5KQX - chains A and B; structure by X-ray diffraction, 2.40 A resolution.

== Chain A (and B) ==
Molecule: Protease E35D-SQV
Organism: Human immunodeficiency virus 1
Notes: chain B of this document is another copy of the same molecule, construct and numbering; everything in this record applies to it too
UniProtKB: C8BD48 (C8BD48_9HIV1); numbering as in UniProt (aligned over 1-99)
Sequence (99 residues; row label = number of the first residue in the row):
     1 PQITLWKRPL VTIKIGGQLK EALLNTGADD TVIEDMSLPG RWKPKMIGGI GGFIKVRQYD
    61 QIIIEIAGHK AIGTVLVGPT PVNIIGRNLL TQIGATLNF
Construct notes: conflict K7 (Gln in C8BD48), N25 (Asp in C8BD48), I33 (Leu in C8BD48), I63 (Unk in C8BD48), A67 (Cys in C8BD48), A95 (Cys in C8BD48)
Small-molecule neighbours: Fortovase (ROC; (2S)-N-[(2S,3R)-4-[(2S,3S,4aS,8aS)-3-(tert-butylcarbamoyl)-3,4,4a,5,6,7,8,8a-octahydro-1H-isoquinolin-2-yl]-3-hydroxy-1 -phenyl-butan-2-yl]-2-(quinolin-2-ylcarbonylamino)butanediamide): N25, G27, A28, D29, D30, I47, G48, G49, I50, F53, T80, P81, V82, I84
What the authors report for this chain:
  - contacts within the chain: D35-R57 (salt bridge)
  - conformationally variable residues: D35, R57

== Chain A / chain B interface ==
Residue-residue contacts (90; chain A residue first):
  P1(A) with L97(B); N98(B); F99(B), hydrogen bond (backbone-backbone)
  Q2(A) with T96(B); L97(B); N98(B), hydrogen bond
  I3(A) with T96(B); L97(B), hydrogen bond (backbone-backbone)
  L5(A) with T26(B); R87(B), hydrogen bond (backbone-side chain); T91(B); A95(B)
  W6(A) with R87(B), hydrogen bond (backbone-side chain); T91(B)
  K7(A) with R87(B)
  R8(A) with D29(B), salt bridge; R87(B)
  P9(A) with T26(B); R87(B)
  L23(A) with G27(B)
  L24(A) with T26(B), hydrogen bond (backbone-side chain); G27(B); L97(B), hydrophobic; F99(B), hydrophobic
  N25(A) with N25(B); T26(B); G27(B)
  T26(A) with L5(B); P9(B); L24(B), hydrogen bond (side chain-backbone); N25(B); T26(B), hydrogen bond (side chain-backbone)
  G27(A) with L23(B); L24(B); N25(B), hydrogen bond (backbone-side chain)
  D29(A) with R8(B), salt bridge
  G48(A) with I50(B)
  G49(A) with I50(B)
  I50(A) with G49(B); I50(B), hydrogen bond (backbone-backbone); G51(B), hydrogen bond (backbone-backbone); G52(B); I54(B), hydrophobic; T80(B)
  G51(A) with G51(B); G52(B); I54(B)
  G52(A) with I50(B); G51(B)
  I54(A) with I50(B)
  H69(A) with F99(B)
  R87(A) with L5(B), hydrogen bond (side chain-backbone); W6(B), hydrogen bond (side chain-backbone); K7(B), hydrogen bond (side chain-backbone); R8(B); P9(B)
  T91(A) with L5(B); W6(B)
  Q92(A) with W6(B)
  I93(A) with F99(B)
  G94(A) with N98(B); F99(B)
  A95(A) with L5(B); N98(B); F99(B), hydrophobic
  T96(A) with Q2(B); I3(B); T4(B); T96(B); L97(B); N98(B), hydrogen bond (backbone-backbone)
  L97(A) with P1(B); Q2(B); I3(B), hydrogen bond (backbone-backbone); L24(B), hydrophobic; T26(B); T96(B)
  N98(A) with P1(B); Q2(B), hydrogen bond; G94(B); A95(B); T96(B), hydrogen bond (backbone-backbone); N98(B)
  F99(A) with P1(B), hydrogen bond (backbone-backbone); I3(B), hydrophobic; L24(B), hydrophobic; H69(B); I93(B); G94(B); A95(B), hydrophobic
Also at the interface, not in a pair above, chain A (36 interface residues in all): T4, F53, A67, T80, L90
Also at the interface, not in a pair above, chain B (36 interface residues in all): A67, P79, P81, I84, L90

== Overview ==
The chain A/chain B interface involves 36 residues from each chain, with 19 hydrogen bonds and 2 salt bridges.
Among the polar pairs are R8(A)-D29(B), Q2(A)-N98(B) and L5(A)-R87(B). Bound to chain A: Fortovase. From the
paper: conformational variability at D35(A) and R57(A); contacts within the chain involving D35(A) and R57(A).
Both chains are Protease E35D-SQV (Human immunodeficiency virus 1). Entry 5KQX (Protease E35D-SQV) was
determined by X-ray diffraction (same publication as 5KQY, 5KQZ, 5KR0, 5KR1 and 5KR2).
